PDB entry 9BYO | electron microscopy, 2.31 A resolution | chains A and N of the 6 polymer chains in the assembly

== Chain A ==
Name: Guanine nucleotide-binding protein G(s) subunit alpha isoforms short
From: Homo sapiens
Reference sequence: P63092 (GNAS2_HUMAN); numbering as in UniProt (aligned over 1-394)
Chain sequence (394 residues; each row starts with the number of its first residue):
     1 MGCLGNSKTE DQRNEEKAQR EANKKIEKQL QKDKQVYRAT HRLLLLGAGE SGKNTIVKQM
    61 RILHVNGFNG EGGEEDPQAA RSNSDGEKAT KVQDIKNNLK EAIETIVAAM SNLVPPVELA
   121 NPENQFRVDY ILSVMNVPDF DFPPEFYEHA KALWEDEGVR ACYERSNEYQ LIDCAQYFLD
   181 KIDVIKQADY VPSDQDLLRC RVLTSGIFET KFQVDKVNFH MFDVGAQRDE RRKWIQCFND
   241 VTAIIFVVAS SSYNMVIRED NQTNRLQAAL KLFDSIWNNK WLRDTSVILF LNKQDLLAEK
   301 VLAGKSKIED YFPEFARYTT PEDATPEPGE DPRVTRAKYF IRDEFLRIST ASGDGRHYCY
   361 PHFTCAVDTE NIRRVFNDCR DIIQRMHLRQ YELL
Unresolved in the structure: 1-10, 65-204, 255-261, 394
Differences from the reference sequence: engineered mutation N54 (Ser in P63092), A226 (Gly in P63092), A268 (Glu in P63092), K271 (Asn in P63092), D274 (Lys in P63092), K280 (Arg in P63092), D284 (Thr in P63092), T285 (Ile in P63092)

== Chain N ==
Name: Nb35
From: Lama glama
Chain sequence (128 residues; numbered 1 to 128; the number before each row is that of its first residue):
     1 QVQLQESGGG LVQPGGSLRL SCAASGFTFS NYKMNWVRQA PGKGLEWVSD ISQSGASISY
    61 TGSVKGRFTI SRDNAKNTLY LQMNSLKPED TAVYYCARCP APFTRDCFDV TSTTYAYRGQ
   121 GTQVTVSS
Unresolved in the structure: 127-128
Disulfide bonds: C22-C96, C99-C107

== How chain A and chain N interact ==
Pairs across the interface - 37 pairs, chain A then chain N:
  R228(A) - T114(N)  hydrogen bond
  D229(A) - D109(N)
  D229(A) - S112(N)  hydrogen bond (backbone-side chain)
  D229(A) - T113(N)  hydrogen bond (side chain-backbone)
  E230(A) - D109(N)
  E230(A) - S112(N)
  E230(A) - T114(N)
  E230(A) - Y115(N)
  R231(A) - D109(N)  hydrogen bond (backbone-side chain)
  R232(A) - P100(N)
  R232(A) - F108(N)
  R232(A) - D109(N)  salt bridge
  R232(A) - Y115(N)
  R232(A) - Y117(N)
  Q262(A) - G44(N)
  T263(A) - K43(N)
  T263(A) - E46(N)  hydrogen bond
  Q267(A) - W47(N)
  Q267(A) - T61(N)
  K271(A) - W47(N)
  K271(A) - D50(N)  salt bridge
  L272(A) - F108(N)  hydrophobic
  S275(A) - D106(N)
  S275(A) - C107(N)  hydrogen bond (side chain-backbone)
  S275(A) - F108(N)
  I276(A) - F108(N)
  N278(A) - R105(N)
  N278(A) - D106(N)
  N279(A) - D106(N)  hydrogen bond
  N279(A) - F108(N)
  R283(A) - R105(N)
  Y311(A) - G62(N)
  Y311(A) - S63(N)
  P313(A) - G62(N)
  E314(A) - K65(N)  salt bridge
  S352(A) - R105(N)  hydrogen bond
  R356(A) - R105(N)
Interface residues without a listed pair, chain A (23 interface residues in all): I235, N264, D310
Interface residues without a listed pair, chain N (21 interface residues in all): Y60

== Summary ==
Chain A and chain N form an interface of 23 and 21 residues respectively; the contacts include 8 hydrogen
bonds and 3 salt bridges. Polar pairs include R232(A)-D109(N), K271(A)-D50(N) and E314(A)-K65(N).
Chain A is Guanine nucleotide-binding protein G(s) subunit alpha isoforms short (Homo sapiens) and chain N is
Nb35 (Lama glama); the structure, Cryo-EM structure of glucagon-like peptide-1 receptor (GLP-1R)-Gs complex
with Exendin-asp3, was determined by electron microscopy.
